6N1V - chains B and i of the 24 polymer chains in the assembly; structure by electron microscopy, 4.00 A resolution.

# Chain B
Name: Envelope glycoprotein gp120
From: Human immunodeficiency virus 1
Reference sequence: Q2N0S6 (Q2N0S6_9HIV1); the construct lacks a stretch of the UniProt sequence and is renumbered around it, so the offset changes along the chain: 31-141 = UniProt 30-140; 150-185 = UniProt 141-176; 187-309 = UniProt 186-308; 312-321 = UniProt 309-318; 2 more segments
Amino-acid sequence (473 residues; each row starts with the number of its first residue; note: 12 numbers in that range are skipped by the numbering (no residue carries them; nothing is unmodelled there); a row labelled like 185A-185I holds insertion residues (185A, then the next letters in order)):
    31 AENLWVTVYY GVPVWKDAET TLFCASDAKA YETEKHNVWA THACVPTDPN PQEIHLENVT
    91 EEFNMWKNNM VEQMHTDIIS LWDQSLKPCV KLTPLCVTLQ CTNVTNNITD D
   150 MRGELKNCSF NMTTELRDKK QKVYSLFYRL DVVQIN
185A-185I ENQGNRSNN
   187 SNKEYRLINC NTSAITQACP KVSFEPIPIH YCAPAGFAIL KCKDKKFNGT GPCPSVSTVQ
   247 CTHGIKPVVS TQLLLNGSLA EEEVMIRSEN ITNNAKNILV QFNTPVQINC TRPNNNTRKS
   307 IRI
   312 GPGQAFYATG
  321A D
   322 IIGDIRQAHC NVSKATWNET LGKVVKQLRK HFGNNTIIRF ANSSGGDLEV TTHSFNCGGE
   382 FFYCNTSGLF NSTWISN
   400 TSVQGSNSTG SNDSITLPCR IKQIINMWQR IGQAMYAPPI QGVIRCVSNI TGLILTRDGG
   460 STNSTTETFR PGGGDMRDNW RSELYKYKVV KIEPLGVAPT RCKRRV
Disordered / not traced: 185A-185I, 400-410
Differences from the reference sequence: conflict Asn332 (Thr330 in Q2N0S6), Cys501 (Ala498 in Q2N0S6)
Disulfides: Cys119-Cys205, Cys126-Cys196, Cys131-Cys157, Cys218-Cys247, Cys228-Cys239, Cys296-Cys331, Cys378-Cys445, Cys385-Cys418
Covalent attachments: glycan linked to Asn88, Asn137, Asn276, Asn332; N-acetylglucosamine (NAG) linked to Asn133, Asn156, Asn160, Asn197, Asn234, Asn262, Asn295, Asn301, Asn339, Asn363, Asn386, Asn392, Asn448

# Chain i
Name: VRC03 Light chain
From: Homo sapiens
Amino-acid sequence (102 residues; row label = number of the first residue in the row; note: 5 numbers in that range are skipped by the numbering (no residue carries them; nothing is unmodelled there)):
     1 EIVLTQSPGI LSLSPGETAT LFCKASQ
    29 GGNAMTWYQK RRGQVPRLLI YDTSRRASGV PDRFVGSGSG TDFFLTINKL DREDFAVYYC
    89 QQF
    96 EFFGLGSELE VH

# How chain B and chain i interact
Residue-residue contacts (9; chain B residue first):
  Asn276(B) with Asn31(i); Phe91(i)
  Thr278(B) with Asn31(i); Phe91(i)
  Asn279(B) with Phe91(i)
  Ser460(B) with Glu1(i); Phe97(i)
  Thr461(B) with Glu1(i), hydrogen bond (backbone-side chain)
  Asn462(B) with Glu1(i), hydrogen bond (backbone-side chain)
Interface residues without a listed pair, chain B (7 interface residues in all): Asn280
Interface residues without a listed pair, chain i (5 interface residues in all): Glu96

# In short
7 residues of chain B face 5 of chain i across their interface, with 2 hydrogen bonds. Polar contacts include
Thr461(B)-Glu1(i) and Asn462(B)-Glu1(i). N-acetylglucosamine is covalently linked to Asn133(B), Asn156(B),
Asn160(B), Asn197(B), Asn234(B) and Asn262(B) and 7 more.
Here chain B is Envelope glycoprotein gp120 (Human immunodeficiency virus 1) and chain i is VRC03 Light chain
(Homo sapiens). Entry 6N1V (Cryo-EM structure at 4.0 A resolution of vaccine-elicited antibody A12V163-a.01 in
complex with HIV-1 Env BG505 ...) was determined by electron microscopy together with 6MPH, 6MQC, 6MQE, 6MQM,
6MQR, 6N16 and 4 further entries from the same study.
